8X31 - chains J and A of the 14 polymer chains in the assembly; structure by electron microscopy, 6.20 A resolution (low resolution: residue-level contacts below are approximate; hydrogen-bond / salt-bridge calls are withheld).

Chain J:
Molecule: 146-nt DNA strand
Source organism: Saccharomyces cerevisiae
Sequence (146 nucleotides; row label = number of the first residue in the row):
   147 ATCAATATCC ACCTGCAGAT TCTACCAAAA GTGTATTTGG AAACTGCTCC ATCAAAAGGC
   207 ATGTTCAGCG GAATTCCGCT GAACATGCCT TTTGATGGAG CAGTTTCCAA ATACACTTTT
   267 GGTAGAATCT GCAGGTGGAT ATTGAT

Chain A:
Protein: Histone H3
Source organism: Saccharomyces cerevisiae
UniProt: A0A6A5Q536 (A0A6A5Q536_YEASX); residues 0-135 here correspond to UniProt positions 1-136 (UniProt number = residue number + 1)
Sequence (136 residues; each row starts with the number of its first residue; numbering starts at 0):
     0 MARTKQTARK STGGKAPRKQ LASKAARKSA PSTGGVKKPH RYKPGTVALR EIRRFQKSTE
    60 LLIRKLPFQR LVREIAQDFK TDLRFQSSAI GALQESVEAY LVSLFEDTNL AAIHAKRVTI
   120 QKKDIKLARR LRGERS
Unresolved in the structure: 0-37, 135

How chain J and chain A interact:
Residue-residue contacts - 18 pairs, chain J then chain A:
  DA151(J) - Tyr41(A)
  DT152(J) - Tyr41(A)
  DA153(J) - Arg49(A)
  DT154(J) - Arg49(A)
  DC155(J) - Arg52(A)
  DA228(J) - Gly44(A)
  DA229(J) - Arg40(A)
  DA229(J) - Gly44(A)
  DA229(J) - Val46(A)
  DA229(J) - Ala47(A)
  DC230(J) - Arg40(A)
  DT237(J) - Arg63(A)
  DT237(J) - Pro66(A)
  DT237(J) - Arg69(A)
  DT238(J) - Arg63(A)
  DT238(J) - Lys64(A)
  DT238(J) - Leu65(A)
  DT238(J) - Pro66(A)
Other interface residues (no listed pair), chain J (11 interface residues in all): DG246
Other interface residues (no listed pair), chain A (15 interface residues in all): His39, Pro43, Asp81

Overview:
11 residues of chain J face 15 of chain A across their interface.
Chain J is a 146-nt DNA strand and chain A is Histone H3, both from Saccharomyces cerevisiae; the structure,
The piccolo NuA4 bound to the H2A.Z nucleosome complex with Ac-CoA at resetting state, was determined by
electron microscopy, deposited together with 8X2X, 8X2Y, 8X2Z, 8X30 and 8X32.
